6J8N - chains A and B; structure by X-ray diffraction, 1.95 A resolution.

== Chain A ==
Name: Small vasohibin-binding protein
Source organism: Homo sapiens
UniProt: Q8N300 (SVBP_HUMAN); residue numbers follow UniProt; this construct covers 1-66
Amino-acid sequence (66 residues; numbered 1 to 66; the number before each row is that of its first residue):
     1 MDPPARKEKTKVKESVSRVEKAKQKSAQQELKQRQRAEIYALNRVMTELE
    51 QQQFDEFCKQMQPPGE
Disordered / not traced: 1-25, 50-66
What the authors report for this chain:
  - mutagenesis - Q35A/R36A (20-29% versus 50%), I39A/Y40A (20-29% versus 50%), L42A/N43A, V45A/M46A (20-29% versus 50%): decreased catalytic activity
  - mutagenesis - Q35A/R36A: abolished catalytic activity on VASH1

== Chain B ==
Name: Tubulinyl-Tyr carboxypeptidase 1
Source organism: Homo sapiens
Notes: EC 3.4.17.17
UniProt: Q7L8A9 (VASH1_HUMAN); numbering as in UniProt (aligned over 70-306)
Amino-acid sequence (238 residues; numbered 69 to 306; the number before each row is that of its first residue):
    69 MDEATWERMWKHVAKIHPDGEKVAQRIRGATDLPKIPIPSVPTFQPSTPV
   119 PERLEAVQRYIRELQYNHTGTQFFEIKKSRPLTGLMDLAKEMTKEALPIK
   169 ALEAVILGIYLTNSMPTLERFPISFKTYFSGNYFRHIVLGVNFAGRYGAL
   219 GMSRREDLMYKPPAFRTLSELVLDFEAAYGRCWHVLKKVKLGQSVSHDPH
   269 SVEQIEWKHSVLDVERLGRDDFRKELERHARDMRLKIG
Disordered / not traced: 304-306
Sequence notes: initiating methionine (69); engineered mutation A169 (Cys in Q7L8A9)
Swiss-Prot annotation at these positions:
  - active site: H204, S221
  - site: R76, M77 (Cleavage)
What the authors report for this chain:
  - mutagenesis - H204A: abolished catalytic activity
  - mutagenesis - Y134A, K146A, K146A/R222A, S221A, R222A: decreased catalytic activity
  - mutagenesis - K146A/R222A: abolished catalytic activity on SVBP

== How chain A and chain B interact ==
Contacting residue pairs (45; chain A residue first):
  K32(A) - E163(B)  salt bridge
  R34(A) - A98(B)
  Q35(A) - M69(B)  hydrogen bond (side chain-backbone)
  Q35(A) - W74(B)
  R36(A) - I104(B)  hydrogen bond (side chain-backbone)
  R36(A) - P105(B)  hydrogen bond (side chain-backbone)
  R36(A) - I106(B)
  R36(A) - P107(B)
  R36(A) - E163(B)
  R36(A) - A164(B)  hydrogen bond (side chain-backbone)
  R36(A) - L165(B)
  E38(A) - W74(B)
  E38(A) - W78(B)
  E38(A) - I95(B)
  E38(A) - R96(B)
  E38(A) - G97(B)  hydrogen bond (side chain-backbone)
  E38(A) - L101(B)
  I39(A) - W74(B)  hydrophobic
  I39(A) - F141(B)  hydrophobic
  I39(A) - L165(B)  hydrophobic
  I39(A) - P166(B)
  Y40(A) - I104(B)  hydrophobic
  Y40(A) - L132(B)  hydrogen bond (side chain-backbone)
  Y40(A) - Q133(B)
  Y40(A) - A164(B)  hydrogen bond (side chain-backbone)
  Y40(A) - L165(B)
  Y40(A) - P166(B)
  A41(A) - I95(B)
  L42(A) - M77(B)  hydrophobic
  L42(A) - V81(B)  hydrophobic
  L42(A) - I95(B)
  L42(A) - T137(B)
  N43(A) - Q133(B)  hydrogen bond
  N43(A) - Y134(B)  hydrogen bond (side chain-backbone)
  N43(A) - N135(B)
  N43(A) - H136(B)  hydrogen bond (side chain-backbone)
  N43(A) - T137(B)
  N43(A) - P166(B)
  V45(A) - H85(B)
  V45(A) - R94(B)
  M46(A) - H85(B)
  M46(A) - H136(B)
  T47(A) - H136(B)  hydrogen bond
  L49(A) - H85(B)
  L49(A) - P86(B)
Interface residues without a listed pair, chain A (16 interface residues in all): L31, A37
Interface residues without a listed pair, chain B (31 interface residues in all): I84, V91, P102
The authors on this interface:
  - hot spots on chain A (mutagenesis) - Q35A/R36A, I39A/Y40A, L42A/N43A: decreased binding to Tubulinyl-Tyr carboxypeptidase 1 (chain B)
  - hot spots on chain A (mutagenesis) - V45A/M46A: unchanged binding to Tubulinyl-Tyr carboxypeptidase 1 (chain B)
  - hot spots on chain B (mutagenesis) - W74A/W78A: decreased binding to Small vasohibin-binding protein (chain A)
  - hot spots on chain B (mutagenesis) - L165E/P166E: abolished binding to Small vasohibin-binding protein (chain A)

== Summary ==
The interface between chain A and chain B involves 16 residues on one side and 31 on the other; the contacts
include 11 hydrogen bonds and 1 salt bridge. Polar pairs include K32(A)-E163(B), Q35(A)-M69(B) and
R36(A)-I104(B). From the paper: Y134A, K146A and K146A/R222A of chain B, among others, reduce catalytic
activity; Q35A/R36A, I39A/Y40A and L42A/N43A of chain A, among others, reduce catalytic activity; 12
substitutions were tested in all.
Here chain A is Small vasohibin-binding protein and chain B is Tubulinyl-Tyr carboxypeptidase 1, both from
Homo sapiens. Entry 6J8N (Crystal structure of SVBP-VASH1 complex, mutation C169A of VASH1) was determined by
X-ray diffraction, deposited together with 6J7B, 6J8F, 6J91 and 6J9H.
